PDB entry 8BN1 | X-ray diffraction, 2.61 A resolution | chains A and D

Chain A:
Name: Processed angiotensin-converting enzyme 2
Organism: Homo sapiens
Reference sequence: Q9BYF1 (ACE2_HUMAN); residues 19-615 here = UniProt positions 19-615
Amino-acid sequence (609 residues; row label = number of the first residue in the row):
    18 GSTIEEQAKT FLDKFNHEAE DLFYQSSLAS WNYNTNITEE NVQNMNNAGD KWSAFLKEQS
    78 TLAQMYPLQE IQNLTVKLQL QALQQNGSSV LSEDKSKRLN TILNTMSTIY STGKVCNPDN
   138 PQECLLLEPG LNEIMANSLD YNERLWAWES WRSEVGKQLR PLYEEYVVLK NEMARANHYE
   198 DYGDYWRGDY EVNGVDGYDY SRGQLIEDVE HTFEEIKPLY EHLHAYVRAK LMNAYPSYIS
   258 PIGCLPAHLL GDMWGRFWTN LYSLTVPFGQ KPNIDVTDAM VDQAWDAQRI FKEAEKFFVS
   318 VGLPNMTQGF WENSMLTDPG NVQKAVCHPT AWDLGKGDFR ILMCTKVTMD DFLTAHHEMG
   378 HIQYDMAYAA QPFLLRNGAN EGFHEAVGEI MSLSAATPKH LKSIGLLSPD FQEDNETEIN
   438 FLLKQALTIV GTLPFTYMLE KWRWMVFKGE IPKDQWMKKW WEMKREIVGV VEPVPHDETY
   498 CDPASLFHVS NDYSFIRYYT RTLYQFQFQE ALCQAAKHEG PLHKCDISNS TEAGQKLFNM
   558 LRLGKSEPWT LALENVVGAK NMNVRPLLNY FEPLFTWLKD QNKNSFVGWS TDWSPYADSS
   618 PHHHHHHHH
Unresolved in the structure: 18-19, 615-626
Construct notes: expression tag (18, 616-626)
Curated features (UniProtKB/Swiss-Prot):
  - region (Interaction with SARS-CoV spike glycoprotein): Asp30 to Tyr41, Met82 to Pro84, Lys353 to Arg357
  - active site: Glu375 (Proton acceptor), His505 (Proton donor)
  - binding site (chloride): Arg169, Trp477, Lys481
  - binding site (substrate): Arg273, His345, Pro346, Tyr515
  - binding site (Zn(2+)): His374, His378, Glu402
  - glycosylation (N-linked (GlcNAc...) asparagine): Asn53, Asn90, Asn103, Asn322, Asn432, Asn546
  - mutagenesis: Ser19 (S19P: Increases slightly the interaction with RBD domain of SARS-CoV-2 spike protein), Gln24 to Lys26 (Slightly inhibits interaction with SARS-CoV spike glycoprotein), Gln24 (Q24T: Increases slightly the interaction with RBD domain of SARS-CoV-2 spike protein), Ala25 (A25V: Increases slightly the interaction with RBD domain of SARS-CoV-2 spike protein), Thr27 (T27Y: Increases slightly the interaction with RBD domain of SARS-CoV-2 spike protein. In sACE2.v2.2; increases interaction with RBD domain of SARS-CoV-2 spike protein ...), Leu29 (L29F: Increases slightly the interaction with RBD domain of SARS-CoV-2 spike protein), Lys31 (K31D: Abolishes interaction with SARS-CoV spike glycoprotein; K31Y: Increases slightly the interaction with RBD domain of SARS-CoV-2 spike protein), Asn33 (N33D: Increases slightly the interaction with RBD domain of SARS-CoV-2 spike protein), His34 (H34A: Increases slightly the interaction with RBD domain of SARS-CoV-2 spike protein), Glu37 (E37A: No effect on interaction with SARS-CoV spike glycoprotein), Asp38 (D38A: No effect on interaction with SARS-CoV spike glycoprotein), Leu39 (L39R: Increases slightly the interaction with RBD domain of SARS-CoV-2 spike protein), 48 further mutagenesis entries in UniProt
Cystine bridges: Cys133-Cys141, Cys344-Cys361, Cys530-Cys542
Metal / ion sites: Zn2+ site 1 near Glu75 (its only coordinating residue here); Zn2+ site 2 near His374 (its only coordinating residue here)
Reported in the primary citation:
  - Zn2+ coordination: His374, His378, Glu402
  - specificity-determining residues: Gly352 (proposed by the authors, not directly observed)

Chain D:
Name: Ala-cys-val-arg-ser-4PH-cys-ser-ser-leu-leu-pro-arg-ile-his-cys-ala-NH2
Amino-acid sequence (18 residues; numbered 0 to 17; the number before each row is that of its first residue; numbering starts at 0):
     0 ACVRSXCSSL LPRIHCAX
Modified / non-standard residues: 4PH (4-methyl-L-phenylalanine) at position 5; NH2 (amino group) at position 17
Covalent attachments: Chemical crosslinker (LFI) linked to Cys1, Cys6, Cys15
Residues lining bound ligands: Chemical crosslinker (LFI; 1-[3,5-bis(3-bromanylpropanoyl)-1,3,5-triazinan-1-yl]-3-bromanyl-propan-1-one): Val2, Arg3, Ser4, 4PH_5, Ser8, Leu9, Leu10, Arg12

Interface between chain A and chain D:
Pairs across the interface (57):
  Glu37(A) with Arg3(D), salt bridge
  Phe40(A) with Arg3(D); Ser4(D); 4PH_5(D)
  Ser44(A) with 4PH_5(D)
  Tyr50(A) with His14(D)
  Asn51(A) with Leu10(D); His14(D)
  Met62(A) with His14(D); Ala16(D)
  Asn63(A) with Cys15(D); Ala16(D)
  Leu73(A) with Val2(D), hydrophobic
  Asn103(A) with Ala0(D), hydrogen bond (side chain-backbone); Cys1(D)
  Gly104(A) with Ala0(D)
  Asn121(A) with Arg12(D); Ile13(D)
  Ser124(A) with Pro11(D); Arg12(D), hydrogen bond (side chain-backbone); Ile13(D)
  Thr125(A) with Ile13(D)
  Ser128(A) with Ile13(D)
  Tyr202(A) with Ala0(D), hydrogen bond (side chain-backbone)
  Val343(A) with His14(D)
  His345(A) with Ser8(D); Leu10(D)
  Thr347(A) with Cys6(D); Ser8(D)
  Ala348(A) with 4PH_5(D); Cys6(D); Ser7(D), hydrogen bond (backbone-backbone)
  Trp349(A) with 4PH_5(D); Cys6(D)
  Asp350(A) with Arg3(D), salt bridge; Ser4(D); 4PH_5(D), hydrogen bond (backbone-backbone)
  Glu375(A) with Ser7(D)
  His378(A) with Ser7(D), hydrogen bond
  Phe390(A) with Val2(D), hydrophobic; Arg3(D)
  Leu391(A) with Val2(D), hydrophobic
  Arg393(A) with Arg3(D)
  Asn394(A) with Val2(D), hydrogen bond (side chain-backbone); Arg3(D); Ser4(D)
  Glu402(A) with Ser7(D)
  Phe504(A) with Leu9(D); Leu10(D); Pro11(D)
  Asn508(A) with Pro11(D); Arg12(D), hydrogen bond (backbone-side chain)
  Asp509(A) with Arg12(D), salt bridge
  Tyr510(A) with Leu9(D), hydrophobic; Leu10(D), hydrogen bond (side chain-backbone); Arg12(D), hydrogen bond
  Arg514(A) with Leu9(D)
Interface residues without a listed pair, chain A (42 interface residues in all): Ser47, Gly66, Asp67, Trp69, Ala99, Pro346, Gly352, His505, Tyr515
Interface residues without a listed pair, chain D (18 interface residues in all): NH2_17
From the paper, about this interface:
  - interface residues, chain A: Val343(A)

Summary:
42 residues of chain A and 18 residues of chain D are in contact, with 10 hydrogen bonds and 3 salt bridges.
Polar contacts include Glu37(A)-Arg3(D), Asp350(A)-Arg3(D) and Asp509(A)-Arg12(D). Chemical crosslinker is
covalently linked to Cys15(D). The paper reports the interface residue Val343(A); Zn2+ coordination by
His374(A), His378(A) and Glu402(A).
Chain A is Processed angiotensin-converting enzyme 2 (Homo sapiens) and chain D is
Ala-cys-val-arg-ser-4PH-cys-ser-ser-leu-leu-pro-arg-ile-his-cys-ala-NH2; the structure, The structures of Ace2
in complex with bicyclic peptide inhibitor, was determined by X-ray diffraction (same publication as 8BFW,
8B9P and 8BYJ).
